2DRI - chain A; structure by X-ray diffraction, 1.60 A resolution.

Chain A:
Molecule: D-ribose-binding protein
Organism: Escherichia coli
Reference sequence: P02925 (RBSB_ECOLI); residues 1-271 here correspond to UniProt positions 26-296 (UniProt number = residue number + 25)
Chain sequence (271 residues; each row starts with the number of its first residue):
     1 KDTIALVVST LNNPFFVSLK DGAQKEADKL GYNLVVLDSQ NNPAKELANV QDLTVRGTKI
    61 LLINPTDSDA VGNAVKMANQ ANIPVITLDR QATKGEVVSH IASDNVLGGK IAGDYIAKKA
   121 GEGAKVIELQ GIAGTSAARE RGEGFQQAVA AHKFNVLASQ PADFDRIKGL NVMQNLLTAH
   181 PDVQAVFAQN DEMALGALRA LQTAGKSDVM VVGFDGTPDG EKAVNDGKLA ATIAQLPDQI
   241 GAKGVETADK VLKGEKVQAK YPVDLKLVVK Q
Small-molecule neighbours: beta-D-ribopyranose (RIP): N13, F15, F16, D89, R90, A137, R141, F164, Q189, N190, D215, Q235

Summary:
Bound to chain A: beta-D-ribopyranose.
Chain A is D-ribose-binding protein (Escherichia coli); the structure, Probing protein-protein interactions:
the ribose binding protein in bacterial transport and chemotaxis, was determined by X-ray diffraction (same
publication as 1DRJ and 1DRK).
